2OAQ - chains 1 and 2; structure by X-ray diffraction, 3.15 A resolution.

== Chain 1 (and 2) ==
Name: Type II secretion system protein
Organism: Archaeoglobus fulgidus
Notes: chain 2 of this document is another copy of the same molecule, construct and numbering; everything in this record applies to it too
UniProt: O29598 (O29598_ARCFU); residue numbers follow UniProt; this construct covers 1-511
Chain sequence (511 residues; row label = number of the first residue in the row):
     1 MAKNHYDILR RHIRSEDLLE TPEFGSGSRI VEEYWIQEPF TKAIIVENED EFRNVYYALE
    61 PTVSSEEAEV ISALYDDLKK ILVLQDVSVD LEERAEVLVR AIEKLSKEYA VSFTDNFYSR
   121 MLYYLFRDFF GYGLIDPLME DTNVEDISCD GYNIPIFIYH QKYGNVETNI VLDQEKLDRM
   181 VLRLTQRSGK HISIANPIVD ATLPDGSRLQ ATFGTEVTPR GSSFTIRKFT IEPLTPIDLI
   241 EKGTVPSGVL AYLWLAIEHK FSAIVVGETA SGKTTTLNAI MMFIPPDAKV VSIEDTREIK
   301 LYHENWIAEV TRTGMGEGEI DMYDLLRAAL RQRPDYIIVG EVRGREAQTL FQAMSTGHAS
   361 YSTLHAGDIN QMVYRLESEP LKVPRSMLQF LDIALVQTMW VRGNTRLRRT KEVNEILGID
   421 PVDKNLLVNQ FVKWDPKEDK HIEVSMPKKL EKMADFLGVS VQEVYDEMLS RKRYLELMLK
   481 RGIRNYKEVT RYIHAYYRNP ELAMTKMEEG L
Disordered / not traced: 1-4, 105-113 (chain 2: 1-4, 315-318)
Differences from the reference sequence: modified residue (1, 121, 139, 180, 281-282, 315, 322, 354, 372, 387, 399, 446, 453, 468, 478, 504, 507)
Modified residues: Mse1 (selenomethionine); Mse121, Mse139, Mse180, Mse281, Mse282, Mse315, Mse322, Mse354, Mse372, Mse387, Mse399, Mse446, Mse453, Mse468, Mse478, Mse504, Mse507 (selenomethionine; parent Met)
Reported in the primary citation:
  - conformationally variable residues (side-chain flip): R227, R408
  - binding site for phosphate ion: R227
  - self-association interface (contacts with another copy of this molecule); pairs are residue here / residue on that copy: R227-R331
  - catalytic residues: E298, E341 (proposed by the authors, not directly observed)
  - mutagenesis - K273A: decreased binding to TNP-ATP

== Interface between chain 1 and chain 2 ==
Pairs across the interface (79; chain 1 residue first):
  F52(1) with R498(2); N499(2)
  E145(1) with R333(2), salt bridge
  D146(1) with R333(2), salt bridge
  S148(1) with K289(2), hydrogen bond; N305(2)
  D150(1) with K289(2); E304(2); N305(2); W306(2), hydrogen bond (side chain-backbone); I307(2)
  I154(1) with E304(2)
  P155(1) with E304(2)
  F157(1) with N305(2)
  Y159(1) with R333(2)
  N165(1) with D287(2); D335(2)
  I194(1) with R312(2), hydrogen bond (backbone-side chain)
  A195(1) with R312(2), hydrogen bond (backbone-side chain)
  P197(1) with R312(2); I320(2), hydrophobic
  I198(1) with I320(2), hydrophobic; L325(2), hydrophobic
  D200(1) with R331(2), salt bridge
  R208(1) with R331(2); Q332(2)
  Q210(1) with E309(2); A328(2); A329(2); Q332(2)
  E216(1) with R312(2), salt bridge
  V217(1) with A308(2); E309(2); V310(2), hydrogen bond (backbone-backbone); I320(2), hydrophobic
  T218(1) with A308(2)
  P219(1) with R297(2); A308(2); V310(2)
  R220(1) with H303(2); E304(2), hydrogen bond (side chain-backbone); W306(2), hydrogen bond (side chain-backbone); A308(2)
  T225(1) with K289(2), hydrogen bond; I307(2); Q332(2)
  I226(1) with Q332(2)
  R227(1) with R331(2), hydrogen bond (side chain-backbone); Q332(2), hydrogen bond (backbone-side chain); R333(2)
  T269(1) with S355(2), hydrogen bond (side chain-backbone); G357(2)
  D295(1) with R331(2), hydrogen bond (backbone-side chain)
  T296(1) with R331(2)
  V310(1) with R331(2)
  T311(1) with R331(2), hydrogen bond (backbone-side chain)
  T313(1) with R327(2), hydrogen bond (backbone-side chain); R331(2)
  Mse315(1) with D324(2)
  E319(1) with R327(2), salt bridge
  R343(1) with Q352(2), hydrogen bond; T356(2)
  H365(1) with S355(2), hydrogen bond (side chain-backbone); F390(2)
  Y374(1) with R385(2); S386(2); I419(2); K424(2)
  R375(1) with Mse387(2); F390(2)
  S378(1) with S386(2)
  E379(1) with S386(2), hydrogen bond (backbone-side chain)
  P380(1) with P384(2), hydrophobic; S386(2)
  V401(1) with L457(2); G458(2)
  R402(1) with L457(2); G458(2)
  R406(1) with F456(2)
Interface residues without a listed pair, chain 1 (52 interface residues in all): E51, R53, C149, E167, L209, S223, R312, E341, G403
Interface residues without a listed pair, chain 2 (41 interface residues in all): A288, D455, L502

== In short ==
52 residues of chain 1 and 41 residues of chain 2 are in contact, with 17 hydrogen bonds and 5 salt bridges.
Among the polar pairs are E145(1)-R333(2), D146(1)-R333(2) and D200(1)-R331(2). From the paper: catalytic
residues E298(1) and E341(1); K273A of chain 1 reduces binding to TNP-ATP.
Chain 1 and chain 2 are both Type II secretion system protein (Archaeoglobus fulgidus); the structure, Crystal
structure of the archaeal secretion ATPase GspE in complex with phosphate, was determined by X-ray
diffraction.
